3AOH - chains D and P of the 8 polymer chains in the assembly; structure by X-ray diffraction, 4.10 A resolution (low resolution: residue-level contacts below are approximate; hydrogen-bond / salt-bridge calls are withheld).

[Chain D]
Protein: DNA-directed RNA polymerase subunit beta'
From: Thermus thermophilus
Notes: EC 2.7.7.6
UniProt: Q8RQE8 (RPOC_THET8); residue numbers follow UniProt; this construct covers 1-1524
Amino-acid sequence (1524 residues; numbered 1 to 1524; the number before each row is that of its first residue):
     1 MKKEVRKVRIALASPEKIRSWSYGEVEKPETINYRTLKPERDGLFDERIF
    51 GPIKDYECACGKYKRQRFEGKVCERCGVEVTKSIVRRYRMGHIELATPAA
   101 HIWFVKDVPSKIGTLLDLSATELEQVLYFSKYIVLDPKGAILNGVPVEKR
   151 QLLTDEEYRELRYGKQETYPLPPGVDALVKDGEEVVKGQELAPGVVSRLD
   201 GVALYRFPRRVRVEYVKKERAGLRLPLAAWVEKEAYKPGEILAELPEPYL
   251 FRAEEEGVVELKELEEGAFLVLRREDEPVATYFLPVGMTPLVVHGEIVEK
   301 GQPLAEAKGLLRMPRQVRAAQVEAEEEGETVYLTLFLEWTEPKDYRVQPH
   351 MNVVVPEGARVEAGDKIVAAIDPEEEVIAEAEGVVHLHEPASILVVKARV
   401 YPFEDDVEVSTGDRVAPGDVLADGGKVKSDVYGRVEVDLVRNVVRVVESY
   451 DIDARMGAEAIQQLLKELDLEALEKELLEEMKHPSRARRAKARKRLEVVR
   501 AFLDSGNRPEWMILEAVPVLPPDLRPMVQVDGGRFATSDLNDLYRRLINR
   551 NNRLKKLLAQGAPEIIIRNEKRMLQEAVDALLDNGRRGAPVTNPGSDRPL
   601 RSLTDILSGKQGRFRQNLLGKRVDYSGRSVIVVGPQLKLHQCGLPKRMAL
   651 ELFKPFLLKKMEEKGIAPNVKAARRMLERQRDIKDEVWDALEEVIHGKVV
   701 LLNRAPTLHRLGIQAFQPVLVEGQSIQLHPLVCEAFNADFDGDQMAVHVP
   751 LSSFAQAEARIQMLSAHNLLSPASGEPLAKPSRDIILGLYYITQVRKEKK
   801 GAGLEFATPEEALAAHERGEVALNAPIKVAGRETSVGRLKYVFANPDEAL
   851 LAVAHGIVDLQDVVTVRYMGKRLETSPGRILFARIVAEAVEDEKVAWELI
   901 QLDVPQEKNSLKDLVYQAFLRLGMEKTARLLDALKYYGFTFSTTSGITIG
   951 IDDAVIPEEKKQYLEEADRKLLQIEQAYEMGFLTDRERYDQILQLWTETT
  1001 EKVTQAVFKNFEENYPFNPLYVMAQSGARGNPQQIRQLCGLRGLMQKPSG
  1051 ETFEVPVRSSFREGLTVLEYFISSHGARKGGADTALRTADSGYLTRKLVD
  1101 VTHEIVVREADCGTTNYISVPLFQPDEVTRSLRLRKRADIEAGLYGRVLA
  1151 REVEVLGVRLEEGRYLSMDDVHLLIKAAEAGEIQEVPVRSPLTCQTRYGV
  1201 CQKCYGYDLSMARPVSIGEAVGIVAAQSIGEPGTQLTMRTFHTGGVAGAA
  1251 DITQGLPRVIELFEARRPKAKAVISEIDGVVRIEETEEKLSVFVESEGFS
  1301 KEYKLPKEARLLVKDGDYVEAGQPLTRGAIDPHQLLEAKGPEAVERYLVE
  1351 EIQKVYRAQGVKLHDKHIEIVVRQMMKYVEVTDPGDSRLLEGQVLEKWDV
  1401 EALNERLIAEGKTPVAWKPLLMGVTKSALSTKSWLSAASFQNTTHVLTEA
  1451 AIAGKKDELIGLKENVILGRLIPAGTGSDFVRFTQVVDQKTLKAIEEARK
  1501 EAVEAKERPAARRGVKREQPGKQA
Unresolved in the structure: 1, 217-339, 527-537, 1238-1252, 1500-1524
Ion coordination: Mg2+: Asp-739, Asp-741 (shared with 1 residue of chain Q); Zn2+: Cys-1112, Cys-1194, Cys-1201, Cys-1204

[Chain P]
Molecule: 27-nt DNA strand
Sequence (27 nucleotides; row label = number of the first residue in the row):
     1 GGTCTGTATCACGAGCCACCGCCGCAT
Unresolved in the structure: 1-18, 25-27

[Interface between chain D and chain P]
Contacting residue pairs - 6 pairs, chain D then chain P:
  Arg-628(D) with DG21(P); DC22(P)
  Ala-705(D) with DC20(P)
  Pro-706(D) with DC19(P)
  Ala-1089(D) with DC19(P)
  Ser-1091(D) with DC19(P)
Also at the interface, not in a pair above, chain D (6 interface residues in all): Thr-1088

[In short]
The interface between chain D and chain P involves 6 residues on one side and 4 on the other. Asp-739(D) and
Asp-741(D) form the Mg2+ site. Cys-1112(D), Cys-1194(D), Cys-1201(D) and Cys-1204(D) form the Zn2+ site.
Here chain D is DNA-directed RNA polymerase subunit beta' (Thermus thermophilus) and chain P is a 27-nt DNA
strand. Entry 3AOH (RNA polymerase-Gfh1 complex (Crystal type 1)) was determined by X-ray diffraction together
with 3AOI from the same study.
